Entry 2A52 (X-ray diffraction, 1.70 A resolution); this record covers chains C and D of the 4 polymer chains in the assembly.

# Chain C
Name: GFP-like non-fluorescent chromoprotein FP595 chain 1
Organism: Anemonia sulcata
UniProt: Q9GZ28 (NFCP_ANESU); numbering as in UniProt (aligned over 2-62)
Amino-acid sequence (73 residues; each row starts with the number of its first residue; numbers below 1 keep their minus sign (Met-10 is residue -10)):
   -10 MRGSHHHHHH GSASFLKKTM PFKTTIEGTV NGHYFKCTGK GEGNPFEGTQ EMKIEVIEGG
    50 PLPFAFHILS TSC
Disordered / not traced: -10 to -1
Construct notes: expression tag (-10 to 1)

# Chain D
Name: GFP-like non-fluorescent chromoprotein FP595 chain 2
Organism: Anemonia sulcata
UniProt: Q9GZ28 (NFCP_ANESU); aligned to UniProt positions 63-230 over residues 65-232 (the alignment contains insertions or deletions, so no single offset holds)
Amino-acid sequence (168 residues; row label = number of the first residue in the row):
    65 MSKTFIKYVS GIPDYFKQSF PEGFTWERTT TYEDGGFLTA HQDTSLDGDC LVYKVKILGN
   125 NFPADGPVMQ NKAGRWEPAT EIVYEVDGVL RGQVLMALKC PGGRHLTCHL HTTYRSKKPA
   185 SALKMPGFHF EDHRIEIMEE VEKGKCYKQY EAAVGRYCDA APSKLGHN
Construct notes: chromophore (65, 65, 65); engineered mutation Val158 (Ser in Q9GZ28)
Modified positions: Met65 ({(4Z)-4-(4-hydroxybenzylidene)-2-[3-(methylthio)propanimidoyl]-5-oxo-4,5-dihydro-1H-imidazol-1-yl}acetic acid; NRQ)

# Chain C / chain D interface
Contacting residue pairs (117; chain C residue first):
  Ser1(C) - Lys81(D)  hydrogen bond (side chain-backbone)
  Ser1(C) - Gln82(D)  hydrogen bond (side chain-backbone)
  Ser1(C) - Ser83(D)  hydrogen bond (side chain-backbone)
  Ser1(C) - Phe84(D)  hydrogen bond (side chain-backbone)
  Ala2(C) - Lys81(D)  hydrogen bond (backbone-backbone)
  Phe4(C) - Pro85(D)
  Phe4(C) - Leu110(D)  hydrophobic
  Leu5(C) - Lys81(D)
  Leu5(C) - Phe84(D)  hydrophobic
  Met9(C) - Phe69(D)
  Met9(C) - Leu110(D)  hydrophobic
  Met9(C) - Asp113(D)
  Pro10(C) - Asp113(D)
  Pro10(C) - Cys114(D)
  Pro10(C) - Leu115(D)  hydrogen bond (backbone-backbone)
  Phe11(C) - Phe69(D)  hydrophobic
  Phe11(C) - Cys114(D)  hydrophobic
  Phe11(C) - Leu115(D)
  Phe11(C) - Tyr117(D)  hydrophobic
  Lys12(C) - Cys114(D)
  Lys12(C) - Leu115(D)  hydrogen bond (backbone-backbone)
  Lys12(C) - Val116(D)
  Lys12(C) - Tyr117(D)  hydrogen bond (backbone-backbone)
  Thr13(C) - Tyr117(D)
  Thr13(C) - Val119(D)
  Thr14(C) - Tyr117(D)  hydrogen bond (backbone-backbone)
  Thr14(C) - Lys118(D)
  Thr14(C) - Val119(D)  hydrogen bond (backbone-backbone)
  Ile15(C) - Val119(D)
  Ile15(C) - Ile121(D)  hydrophobic
  Glu16(C) - Val119(D)  hydrogen bond (backbone-backbone)
  Glu16(C) - Lys120(D)  salt bridge
  Glu16(C) - Ile121(D)  hydrogen bond (backbone-backbone)
  Gly17(C) - Ile121(D)
  Thr18(C) - Ile121(D)  hydrogen bond (backbone-backbone)
  Thr18(C) - Leu122(D)
  Thr18(C) - Gly123(D)  hydrogen bond (backbone-backbone)
  Val19(C) - Leu102(D)  hydrophobic
  Val19(C) - Gly123(D)
  Val19(C) - Phe126(D)  hydrophobic
  Asn20(C) - Gly123(D)  hydrogen bond (backbone-backbone)
  Asn20(C) - Asn124(D)
  Asn20(C) - Asn125(D)  hydrogen bond (side chain-backbone)
  Asn20(C) - Phe126(D)  hydrogen bond (side chain-backbone)
  Asn20(C) - Met133(D)
  Gly32(C) - Phe69(D)
  Asn33(C) - Phe69(D)
  Pro34(C) - Thr68(D)
  Pro34(C) - Phe69(D)  hydrophobic
  Pro34(C) - Ile70(D)  hydrogen bond (backbone-backbone)
  Pro34(C) - Lys81(D)  hydrogen bond (backbone-side chain)
  Phe35(C) - Lys71(D)
  Phe35(C) - Lys81(D)
  Glu36(C) - Lys71(D)
  Gly37(C) - Phe69(D)
  Gly37(C) - Ile70(D)
  Gly37(C) - Lys71(D)
  Gly37(C) - Glu215(D)
  Gly37(C) - Ala216(D)
  Gly37(C) - Ala217(D)  hydrogen bond (backbone-backbone)
  Thr38(C) - Phe69(D)
  Thr38(C) - Glu215(D)
  Gln39(C) - Met65(D)
  Gln39(C) - Ser66(D)  hydrogen bond
  Gln39(C) - Phe69(D)
  Gln39(C) - Tyr214(D)
  Gln39(C) - Glu215(D)  hydrogen bond (backbone-backbone)
  Glu40(C) - Gln213(D)
  Met41(C) - Met65(D)
  Met41(C) - Tyr211(D)
  Met41(C) - Lys212(D)
  Met41(C) - Gln213(D)  hydrogen bond (backbone-backbone)
  Lys42(C) - Cys210(D)
  Lys42(C) - Tyr211(D)
  Ile43(C) - Cys210(D)
  Ile43(C) - Tyr211(D)  hydrogen bond (backbone-backbone)
  Glu44(C) - Lys209(D)
  Val45(C) - Gly208(D)
  Val45(C) - Lys209(D)  hydrogen bond (backbone-backbone)
  Gly49(C) - Gly208(D)
  Gly49(C) - Lys209(D)
  Pro50(C) - Gly208(D)
  Pro50(C) - Lys209(D)
  Leu51(C) - Gly208(D)  hydrogen bond (backbone-backbone)
  Pro52(C) - Met133(D)
  Phe53(C) - Val132(D)
  Phe53(C) - Met133(D)  hydrophobic
  Phe53(C) - Asn135(D)
  Ala54(C) - Val132(D)  hydrogen bond (backbone-backbone)
  Ala54(C) - Asn135(D)
  Ala54(C) - Ala137(D)  hydrophobic
  Phe55(C) - Tyr211(D)  hydrophobic
  Phe55(C) - Gln213(D)
  His56(C) - Ala137(D)
  His56(C) - Gly138(D)  hydrogen bond (side chain-backbone)
  His56(C) - Arg139(D)
  His56(C) - Trp140(D)  hydrogen bond (backbone-side chain)
  His56(C) - Leu162(D)
  Ile57(C) - Tyr96(D)
  Ile57(C) - Leu102(D)
  Ile57(C) - Val132(D)  hydrophobic
  Leu58(C) - Ile121(D)  hydrophobic
  Ser59(C) - Met65(D)
  Ser59(C) - Trp140(D)
  Ser59(C) - Ile199(D)
  Ser59(C) - Ile201(D)
  Ser59(C) - Gln213(D)  hydrogen bond
  Thr60(C) - Met65(D)
  Thr60(C) - Trp90(D)
  Thr60(C) - Arg92(D)  hydrogen bond (backbone-side chain)
  Thr60(C) - Met160(D)
  Ser61(C) - Trp90(D)
  Ser61(C) - Ala104(D)
  Ser61(C) - Val119(D)
  Ser61(C) - Ile121(D)
  Cys62(C) - Met65(D)
  Cys62(C) - Tyr117(D)
Interface residues without a listed pair, chain C (46 interface residues in all): Lys6, Phe24
Interface residues without a listed pair, chain D (55 interface residues in all): Pro131, Leu174, Met202

# In short
The interface between chain C and chain D involves 46 residues on one side and 55 on the other, with 31
hydrogen bonds and 1 salt bridge. Polar contacts include Glu16(C)-Lys120(D), Ser1(C)-Lys81(D) and
Ser1(C)-Gln82(D).
Chain C is GFP-like non-fluorescent chromoprotein FP595 chain 1 and chain D is GFP-like non-fluorescent
chromoprotein FP595 chain 2, both from Anemonia sulcata; the structure, fluorescent protein asFP595, S158V,
on-state, was determined by X-ray diffraction (same publication as 2A50, 2A53, 2A54 and 2A56).
